PDB entry 3A5U | X-ray diffraction, 2.80 A resolution | chains A and C of the 3 polymer chains in the assembly

Chain A:
Molecule: Single-stranded DNA-binding protein
Organism: Mycobacterium smegmatis
Notes: fragment: Chymotryptic fragment
UniProt: Q9AFI5 (SSB_MYCS2); residues 1-130 here = UniProt positions 1-130
Chain sequence (130 residues; row label = number of the first residue in the row):
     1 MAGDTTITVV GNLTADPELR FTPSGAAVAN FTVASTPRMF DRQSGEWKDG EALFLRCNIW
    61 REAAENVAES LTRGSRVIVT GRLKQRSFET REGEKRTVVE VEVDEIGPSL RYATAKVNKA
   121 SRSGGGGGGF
Unresolved in the structure: 89, 120-130

Chain C:
Molecule: 31-nt DNA strand
Sequence (31 nucleotides; row label = number of the first residue in the row):
     1 CCCCCCCCCC CCCCCCCCCC CCCCCCCCCC C

Chain A / chain C interface:
Pairs across the interface (28; chain A residue first):
  Met1(A) with DC16(C), hydrogen bond to the phosphate
  Thr14(A) with DC30(C), base contact
  Ala15(A) with DC30(C), base contact
  Arg20(A) with DC26(C), hydrogen bond to the phosphate
  Phe21(A) with DC25(C), phosphate contact; DC26(C), phosphate contact
  Ala34(A) with DC31(C), phosphate contact
  Thr36(A) with DC31(C), hydrogen bond to the phosphate
  Phe54(A) with DC29(C), base contact; DC30(C), phosphate contact; DC31(C), sugar contact
  Arg56(A) with DC29(C), hydrogen bond to the base
  Trp60(A) with DC24(C), stacking on the base
  Arg61(A) with DC24(C), hydrogen bond to the base
  Arg82(A) with DC21(C), sugar contact; DC22(C), salt bridge to the phosphate
  Gln85(A) with DC12(C), base contact
  Arg86(A) with DC27(C), salt bridge to the phosphate
  Phe88(A) with DC27(C), sugar contact; DC28(C), base contact
  Thr90(A) with DC28(C), base contact
  Arg91(A) with DC28(C), base contact
  Thr97(A) with DC12(C), base contact
  Val99(A) with DC12(C), base contact; DC29(C), hydrogen bond to the base
  Glu100(A) with DC29(C), base contact
  Asp104(A) with DC21(C), sugar contact
  Glu105(A) with DC21(C), base contact
Also at the interface, not in a pair above, chain A (32 interface residues in all): Asp4, Glu18, Thr22, Val28, Asn30, Thr32, Arg42, Ala52, Leu55, Val98
Also at the interface, not in a pair above, chain C (13 interface residues in all): DC8

Overview:
The interface between chain A and chain C involves 32 residues on one side and 13 on the other, with 6
hydrogen bonds, 2 salt bridges and 1 aromatic stacking contact. Among the polar pairs are Arg56(A)-DC29(C),
Arg61(A)-DC24(C) and Val99(A)-DC29(C).
Here chain A is Single-stranded DNA-binding protein (Mycobacterium smegmatis) and chain C is a 31-nt DNA
strand. Entry 3A5U (Promiscuity and specificity in DNA binding to SSB: Insights from the structure of the
Mycobacterium smegmatis ...) was determined by X-ray diffraction.
